Entry 6YLY (electron microscopy, 3.80 A resolution); this record covers chains L and 1 of the 49 polymer chains in the assembly.

[Chain L]
Name: 60S ribosomal protein L13-A
From: Saccharomyces cerevisiae
UniProtKB: Q12690 (RL13A_YEAST); residue numbers follow UniProt; this construct covers 1-199
Amino-acid sequence (199 residues; row label = number of the first residue in the row):
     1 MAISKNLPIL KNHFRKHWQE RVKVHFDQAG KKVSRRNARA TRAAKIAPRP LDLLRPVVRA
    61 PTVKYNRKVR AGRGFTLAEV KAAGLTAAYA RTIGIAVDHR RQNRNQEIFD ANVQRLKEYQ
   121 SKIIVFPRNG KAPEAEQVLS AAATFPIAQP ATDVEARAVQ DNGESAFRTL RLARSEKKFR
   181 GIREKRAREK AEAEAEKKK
Unresolved in the structure: 1-12, 195-199
UniProt features mapped onto this chain:
  - modified residue (Phosphothreonine): Thr144, Thr152

[Chain 1]
Molecule: 25S rRNA
From: Saccharomyces cerevisiae
Sequence (3396 nucleotides; each row starts with the number of its first residue):
     1 GUUUGACCUC AAAUCAGGUA GGAGUACCCG CUGAACUUAA GCAUAUCAAU AAGCGGAGGA
    61 AAAGAAACCA ACCGGGAUUG CCUUAGUAAC GGCGAGUGAA GCGGCAAAAG CUCAAAUUUG
   121 AAAUCUGGUA CCUUCGGUGC CCGAGUUGUA AUUUGGAGAG GGCAACUUUG GGGCCGUUCC
   181 UUGUCUAUGU UCCUUGGAAC AGGACGUCAU AGAGGGUGAG AAUCCCGUGU GGCGAGGAGU
   241 GCGGUUCUUU GUAAAGUGCC UUCGAAGAGU CGAGUUGUUU GGGAAUGCAG CUCUAAGUGG
   301 GUGGUAAAUU CCAUCUAAAG CUAAAUAUUG GCGAGAGACC GAUAGCGAAC AAGUACAGUG
   361 AUGGAAAGAU GAAAAGAACU UUGAAAAGAG AGUGAAAAAG UACGUGAAAU UGUUGAAAGG
   421 GAAGGGCAUU UGAUCAGACA UGGUGUUUUG UGCCCUCUGC UCCUUGUGGG UAGGGGAAUC
   481 UCGCAUUUCA CUGGGCCAGC AUCAGUUUUG GUGGCAGGAU AAAUCCAUAG GAAUGUAGCU
   541 UGCCUCGGUA AGUAUUAUAG CCUGUGGGAA UACUGCCAGC UGGGACUGAG GACUGCGACG
   601 UAAGUCAAGG AUGCUGGCAU AAUGGUUAUA UGCCGCCCGU CUUGAAACAC GGACCAAGGA
   661 GUCUAACGUC UAUGCGAGUG UUUGGGUGUA AAACCCAUAC GCGUAAUGAA AGUGAACGUA
   721 GGUUGGGGCC UCGCAAGAGG UGCACAAUCG ACCGAUCCUG AUGUCUUCGG AUGGAUUUGA
   781 GUAAGAGCAU AGCUGUUGGG ACCCGAAAGA UGGUGAACUA UGCCUGAAUA GGGUGAAGCC
   841 AGAGGAAACU CUGGUGGAGG CUCGUAGCGG UUCUGACGUG CAAAUCGAUC GUCGAAUUUG
   901 GGUAUAGGGG CGAAAGACUA AUCGAACCAU CUAGUAGCUG GUUCCUGCCG AAGUUUCCCU
   961 CAGGAUAGCA GAAGCUCGUA UCAGUUUUAU GAGGUAAAGC GAAUGAUUAG AGGUUCCGGG
  1021 GUCGAAAUGA CCUUGACCUA UUCUCAAACU UUAAAUAUGU AAGAAGUCCU UGUUACUUAA
  1081 UUGAACGUGG ACAUUUGAAU GAAGAGCUUU UAGUGGGCCA UUUUUGGUAA GCAGAACUGG
  1141 CGAUGCGGGA UGAACCGAAC GUAGAGUUAA GGUGCCGGAA UACACGCUCA UCAGACACCA
  1201 CAAAAGGUGU UAGUUCAUCU AGACAGCCGG ACGGUGGCCA UGGAAGUCGG AAUCCGCUAA
  1261 GGAGUGUGUA ACAACUCACC GGCCGAAUGA ACUAGCCCUG AAAAUGGAUG GCGCUCAAGC
  1321 GUGUUACCUA UACUCUACCG UCAGGGUUGA UAUGAUGCCC UGACGAGUAG GCAGGCGUGG
  1381 AGGUCAGUGA CGAAGCCUAG ACCGUAAGGU CGGGUCGAAC GGCCUCUAGU GCAGAUCUUG
  1441 GUGGUAGUAG CAAAUAUUCA AAUGAGAACU UUGAAGACUG AAGUGGGGAA AGGUUCCACG
  1501 UCAACAGCAG UUGGACGUGG GUUAGUCGAU CCUAAGAGAU GGGGAAGCUC CGUUUCAAAG
  1561 GCCUGAUUUU AUGCAGGCCA CCAUCGAAAG GGAAUCCGGU UAAGAUUCCG GAACCUGGAU
  1621 AUGGAUUCUU CACGGUAACG UAACUGAAUG UGGAGACGUC GGCGCGAGCC CUGGGAGGAG
  1681 UUAUCUUUUC UUCUUAACAG CUUAUCACCC CGGAAUUGGU UUAUCCGGAG AUGGGGUCUU
  1741 AUGGCUGGAA GAGGCCAGCA CCUUUGCUGG CUCCGGUGCG CUUGUGACGG CCCGUGAAAA
  1801 UCCACAGGAA GGAAUAGUUU UCAUGCCAGG UCGUACUGAU AACCGCAGCA GGUCUCCAAG
  1861 GUGAACAGCC UCUAGUUGAU AGAAUAAUGU AGAUAAGGGA AGUCGGCAAA AUAGAUCCGU
  1921 AACUUCGGGA UAAGGAUUGG CUCUAAGGGU CGGGUAGUGA GGGCCUUGGU CAGACGCAGC
  1981 GGGCGUGCUU GUGGACUGCU UGGUGGGGCU UGCUCUGCUA GGCGGACUAC UUGCGUGCCU
  2041 UGUUGUAGAC GGCCUUGGUA GGUCUCUUGU AGACCGUCGC UUGCUACAAU UAACGAUCAA
  2101 CUUAGAACUG GUACGGACAA GGGGAAUCUG ACUGUCUAAU UAAAACAUAG CAUUGCGAUG
  2161 GUCAGAAAGU GAUGUUGACG CAAUGUGAUU UCUGCCCAGU GCUCUGAAUG UCAAAGUGAA
  2221 GAAAUUCAAC CAAGCGCGGG UAAACGGCGG GAGUAACUAU GACUCUCUUA AGGUAGCCAA
  2281 AUGCCUCGUC AUCUAAUUAG UGACGCGCAU GAAUGGAUUA ACGAGAUUCC CACUGUCCCU
  2341 AUCUACUAUC UAGCGAAACC ACAGCCAAGG GAACGGGCUU GGCAGAAUCA GCGGGGAAAG
  2401 AAGACCCUGU UGAGCUUGAC UCUAGUUUGA CAUUGUGAAG AGACAUAGAG GGUGUAGAAU
  2461 AAGUGGGAGC UUCGGCGCCA GUGAAAUACC ACUACCUUUA UAGUUUCUUU ACUUAUUCAA
  2521 UGAAGCGGAG CUGGAAUUCA UUUUCCACGU UCUAGCAUUC AAGGUCCCAU UCGGGGCUGA
  2581 UCCGGGUUGA AGACAUUGUC AGGUGGGGAG UUUGGCUGGG GCGGCACAUC UGUUAAACGA
  2641 UAACGCAGAU GUCCUAAGGG GGGCUCAUGG AGAACAGAAA UCUCCAGUAG AACAAAAGGG
  2701 UAAAAGCCCC CUUGAUUUUG AUUUUCAGUG UGAAUACAAA CCAUGAAAGU GUGGCCUAUC
  2761 GAUCCUUUAG UCCCUCGGAA UUUGAGGCUA GAGGUGCCAG AAAAGUUACC ACAGGGAUAA
  2821 CUGGCUUGUG GCAGUCAAGC GUUCAUAGCG ACAUUGCUUU UUGAUUCUUC GAUGUCGGCU
  2881 CUUCCUAUCA UACCGAAGCA GAAUUCGGUA AGCGUUGGAU UGUUCACCCA CUAAUAGGGA
  2941 ACGUGAGCUG GGUUUAGACC GUCGUGAGAC AGGUUAGUUU UACCCUACUG AUGAAUGUUA
  3001 CCGCAAUAGU AAUUGAACUU AGUACGAGAG GAACAGUUCA UUCGGAUAAU UGGUUUUUGC
  3061 GGCUGUCUGA UCAGGCAUUG CCGCGAAGCU ACCAUCCGCU GGAUUAUGGC UGAACGCCUC
  3121 UAAGUCAGAA UCCAUGCUAG AACGCGGUGA UUUCUUUGCU CCACACAAUA UAGAUGGAUA
  3181 CGAAUAAGGC GUCCUUGUGG CGUCGCUGAA CCAUAGCAGG CUAGCAACGG UGCACUUGGC
  3241 GGAAAGGCCU UGGGUGCUUG CUGGCGAAUU GCAAUGUCAU UUUGCGUGGG GAUAAAUCAU
  3301 UUGUAUACGA CUUAGAUGUA CAACGGGGUA UUGUAAGCAG UAGAGUAGCC UUGUUGUUAC
  3361 GAUCUGCUGA GAUUAAGCCU UUGUUGUCUG AUUUGU
Unresolved in the structure: 1-2, 441-493, 643-647, 994-1053, 1070-1089, 1567-1573, 1954-2092, 2192-2312, 2371-2375, 2398-2421, 2446-2500, 2607-2767, 2791-2818, 2941-2980

[How chain L and chain 1 interact]
Pairs across the interface (112):
  His13(L) with G86(1), base contact; U97(1), salt bridge to the phosphate; G98(1), base contact
  Phe14(L) with A665(1), sugar contact; G798(1), base contact; G799(1), sugar contact
  Arg15(L) with U38(1), hydrogen bond to the sugar; A95(1), hydrogen bond to the sugar; G96(1), salt bridge to the phosphate; U97(1), phosphate contact
  Lys16(L) with C47(1), salt bridge to the phosphate; A48(1), phosphate contact; A49(1), salt bridge to the phosphate; G98(1), salt bridge to the phosphate
  His17(L) with A48(1), hydrogen bond to the phosphate; U932(1), salt bridge to the phosphate
  Trp18(L) with G799(1), hydrogen bond to the sugar
  Gln19(L) with G800(1), hydrogen bond to the base
  Glu20(L) with U329(1), base contact
  Lys23(L) with A327(1), sugar contact
  Gln28(L) with U682(1), sugar contact; U683(1), phosphate contact; G684(1), hydrogen bond to the phosphate
  Ala29(L) with A691(1), phosphate contact; A692(1), phosphate contact
  Lys31(L) with U326(1), phosphate contact; A327(1), salt bridge to the phosphate
  Lys32(L) with G685(1), salt bridge to the phosphate; G686(1), base contact; U687(1), base contact
  Val33(L) with G688(1), base contact; A690(1), base contact
  Arg35(L) with A106(1), sugar contact; U326(1), salt bridge to the phosphate; G684(1), salt bridge to the phosphate; G685(1), salt bridge to the phosphate
  Arg36(L) with G686(1), salt bridge to the phosphate; U687(1), salt bridge to the phosphate
  Arg39(L) with A106(1), hydrogen bond to the phosphate; A107(1), salt bridge to the phosphate; G685(1), salt bridge to the phosphate; G686(1), salt bridge to the phosphate
  Arg42(L) with A108(1), salt bridge to the phosphate; A109(1), salt bridge to the phosphate
  Leu53(L) with A109(1), phosphate contact
  Arg55(L) with A108(1), hydrogen bond to the base
  Val58(L) with G75(1), phosphate contact
  Arg59(L) with C73(1), hydrogen bond to the base; G74(1), hydrogen bond to the sugar; G75(1), phosphate contact
  Ala60(L) with G74(1), hydrogen bond to the sugar
  Pro61(L) with C72(1), base contact; G74(1), sugar contact; C102(1), phosphate contact
  Thr62(L) with C72(1), hydrogen bond to the base; C102(1), sugar contact
  Val63(L) with C72(1), sugar contact
  Tyr65(L) with C102(1), hydrogen bond to the base; C700(1), phosphate contact
  Asn66(L) with C72(1), sugar contact; C73(1), base contact
  Arg70(L) with G75(1), hydrogen bond to the sugar; G76(1), salt bridge to the phosphate; G103(1), salt bridge to the phosphate; G104(1), phosphate contact
  Gly72(L) with G76(1), phosphate contact
  Arg73(L) with A65(1), base contact; G76(1), hydrogen bond to the phosphate; A77(1), hydrogen bond to the base; G110(1), salt bridge to the phosphate
  Leu77(L) with G156(1), phosphate contact; A157(1), phosphate contact
  Arg91(L) with G110(1), salt bridge to the phosphate; C111(1), salt bridge to the phosphate; G156(1), base contact
  Asp98(L) with G76(1), hydrogen bond to the sugar
  His99(L) with A65(1), sugar contact; A66(1), phosphate contact; G156(1), stacking on the base
  Arg100(L) with A65(1), sugar contact; A66(1), salt bridge to the phosphate; G76(1), hydrogen bond to the sugar; A77(1), sugar contact; C315(1), phosphate contact
  Arg101(L) with G76(1), salt bridge to the phosphate
  Arg104(L) with G74(1), phosphate contact; U314(1), salt bridge to the phosphate
  Asn105(L) with C73(1), base contact
  Glu107(L) with C73(1), base contact
  Arg128(L) with U168(1), hydrogen bond to the sugar; U169(1), hydrogen bond to the sugar
  Asn129(L) with U169(1), phosphate contact
  Lys131(L) with G244(1), phosphate contact
  Ala132(L) with G243(1), phosphate contact; G244(1), phosphate contact
  Phe167(L) with G714(1), phosphate contact
  Arg168(L) with G769(1), hydrogen bond to the sugar; G770(1), sugar contact
  Arg171(L) with U713(1), sugar contact; G770(1), salt bridge to the phosphate
  Arg174(L) with G712(1), hydrogen bond to the phosphate; U713(1), salt bridge to the phosphate
  Ser175(L) with G769(1), phosphate contact
  Glu176(L) with C765(1), hydrogen bond to the base
  Phe179(L) with C768(1), phosphate contact; G769(1), phosphate contact
  Gly181(L) with U2781(1), phosphate contact
  Arg183(L) with C765(1), base contact; C768(1), hydrogen bond to the sugar
  Lys185(L) with U2782(1), phosphate contact
  Arg186(L) with U767(1), hydrogen bond to the phosphate; C768(1), salt bridge to the phosphate
Also at the interface, not in a pair above, chain L (62 interface residues in all): Phe26, Lys45, Lys64, Lys68, Val69, Gln102, Ile182
Also at the interface, not in a pair above, chain 1 (70 interface residues in all): C36, C81, G170, G241, U328, A699, A2780

[Overview]
The interface between chain L and chain 1 involves 62 residues on one side and 70 on the other, with 25
hydrogen bonds, 29 salt bridges and 1 aromatic stacking contact. Among the polar pairs are Gln19(L)-G800(1),
Arg55(L)-A108(1) and Arg59(L)-C73(1).
Chain L is 60S ribosomal protein L13-A and chain 1 is 25S rRNA, both from Saccharomyces cerevisiae; the
structure, pre-60S State NE2 (TAP-Flag-Nop53), was determined by electron microscopy together with 6YLE, 6YLF
and 6YLX from the same study.
